PDB entry 5NJF | X-ray diffraction, 1.42 A resolution | chains A and B of the 3 polymer chains in the assembly

Chain A:
Molecule: Metalloprotease TldD
Source organism: Escherichia coli K12
Notes: EC 3.4.-.-
UniProt: P0AGG8 (TLDD_ECOLI); residue numbers follow UniProt; this construct covers 1-481
Sequence (495 residues; each row starts with the number of its first residue; numbers below 1 keep their minus sign (Met-13 is residue -13)):
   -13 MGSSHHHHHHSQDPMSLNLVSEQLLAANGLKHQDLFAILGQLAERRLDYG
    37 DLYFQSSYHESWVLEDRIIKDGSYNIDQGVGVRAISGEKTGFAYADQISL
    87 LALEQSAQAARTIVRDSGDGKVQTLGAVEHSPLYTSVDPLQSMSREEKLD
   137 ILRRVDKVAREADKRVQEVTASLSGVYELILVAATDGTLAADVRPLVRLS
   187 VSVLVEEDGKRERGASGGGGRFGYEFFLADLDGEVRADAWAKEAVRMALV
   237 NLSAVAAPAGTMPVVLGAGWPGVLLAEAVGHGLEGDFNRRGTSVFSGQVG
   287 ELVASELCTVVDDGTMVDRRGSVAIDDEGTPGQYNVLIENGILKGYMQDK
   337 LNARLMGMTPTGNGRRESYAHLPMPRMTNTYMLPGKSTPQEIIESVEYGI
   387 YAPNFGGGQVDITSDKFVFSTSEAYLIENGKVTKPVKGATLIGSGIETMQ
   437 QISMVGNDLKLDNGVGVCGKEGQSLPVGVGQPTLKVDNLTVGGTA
Unresolved in the structure: -13 to 1, 123-126
Sequence notes: initiating methionine (-13); expression tag (-12 to 0); engineered mutation Ala262 (His in P0AGG8), Asp401 (Gly in P0AGG8)
Metal / ion sites: Na+: Ser117 (shared with 1 residue of chain C); Zn2+: Glu263, His267, Cys454
From the paper describing this entry:
  - Zn2+ coordination: Glu263
  - conformationally variable residues (side-chain flip): Glu263
  - mutagenesis - H267A: decreased stability
  - catalytic residues: Glu263, Gly394, Gly455 (proposed by the authors, not directly observed)
  - mutagenesis - E270A, D272A: decreased expression

Chain B:
Molecule: Metalloprotease PmbA
Source organism: Escherichia coli K12
Notes: EC 3.4.-.-
UniProt: P0AFK0 (PMBA_ECOLI); residues 1-450 here = UniProt positions 1-450
Sequence (450 residues; row label = number of the first residue in the row):
     1 MALAMKVISQVEAQRKILEEAVSTALELASGKSDGAEVAVSKTTGISVST
    51 RYGEVENVEFNSDGALGITVYHQNRKGSASSTDLSPQAIARTVQAALDIA
   101 RYTSPDPCAGVADKELLAFDAPDLDLFHPAEVSPDEAIELAARAEQAALQ
   151 ADKRITNTEGGSFNSHYGVKVFGNSHGMLQGYCSTRHSLSSCVIAEENGD
   201 MERDYAYTIGRAMSDLQTPEWVGADCARRTLSRLSPRKLSTMKAPVIFAN
   251 EVATGLFGHLVGAIAGGSVYRKSTFLLDSLGKQILPDWLTIEEHPHLLKG
   301 LASTPFDSEGVRTERRDIIKDGILTQWLLTSYSARKLGLKSTGHAGGIHN
   351 WRIAGQGLSFEQMLKEMGTGLVVTELMGQGVSAITGDYSRGAAGFWVENG
   401 EIQYPVSEITIAGNLKDMWRNIVTVGNDIETRSNIQCGSVLLPEMKIAGQ
Unresolved in the structure: 1-6
Metal / ion sites: Na+: Ser30, Ser33

Chain A / chain B interface:
Pairs across the interface (113):
  Trp48(A) - Ile99(B)  hydrophobic
  Trp48(A) - Thr103(B)
  Glu51(A) - Tyr270(B)
  Glu51(A) - Arg271(B)  salt bridge
  Asp52(A) - Arg271(B)  salt bridge
  Asp52(A) - Lys336(B)  salt bridge
  Ile54(A) - Ser104(B)
  Ile54(A) - Pro105(B)
  Ile55(A) - Thr103(B)
  Ile55(A) - Ser104(B)  hydrogen bond (backbone-backbone)
  Lys56(A) - Lys76(B)
  Lys56(A) - Asp106(B)  salt bridge
  Lys56(A) - Tyr270(B)
  Lys56(A) - Tyr332(B)  hydrogen bond
  Asp57(A) - Lys76(B)
  Asp57(A) - Thr103(B)
  Gly58(A) - Gly77(B)
  Gly58(A) - Ser78(B)  hydrogen bond (backbone-backbone)
  Gly58(A) - Ile99(B)
  Ser59(A) - Ser78(B)
  Ser59(A) - Ile99(B)
  Tyr60(A) - Ser78(B)  hydrogen bond (backbone-backbone)
  Tyr60(A) - Ala79(B)
  Tyr60(A) - Ser80(B)  hydrogen bond (backbone-backbone)
  Tyr60(A) - Ala95(B)  hydrophobic
  Tyr60(A) - Ile99(B)
  Asn61(A) - Ser80(B)  hydrogen bond
  Ile62(A) - Ser80(B)  hydrogen bond (backbone-backbone)
  Ile62(A) - Ser81(B)
  Ile62(A) - Thr82(B)
  Asp63(A) - Thr82(B)  hydrogen bond
  Gln64(A) - Thr82(B)  hydrogen bond
  Gln64(A) - Asp83(B)
  Glu74(A) - Arg51(B)
  Glu74(A) - Glu56(B)
  Lys75(A) - Glu54(B)  salt bridge
  Lys75(A) - Val55(B)
  Lys75(A) - Glu56(B)
  Thr76(A) - Glu56(B)  hydrogen bond (backbone-backbone)
  Thr76(A) - Asn57(B)
  Thr76(A) - Val58(B)  hydrogen bond (backbone-backbone)
  Gly77(A) - Val58(B)
  Phe78(A) - Val58(B)  hydrogen bond (backbone-backbone)
  Phe78(A) - Glu59(B)
  Phe78(A) - Phe60(B)  hydrogen bond (backbone-backbone)
  Tyr80(A) - Phe60(B)
  Tyr80(A) - Asn61(B)  hydrogen bond
  Tyr80(A) - Ser62(B)  hydrogen bond (side chain-backbone)
  Tyr80(A) - Asp63(B)  hydrogen bond
  Asp82(A) - Asp63(B)
  Asp82(A) - Gly64(B)  hydrogen bond (side chain-backbone)
  Asp82(A) - Thr82(B)
  Ala95(A) - Phe60(B)
  Ile99(A) - Val55(B)  hydrophobic
  Ile99(A) - Glu56(B)
  Ile99(A) - Val58(B)  hydrophobic
  Arg101(A) - Asp135(B)  salt bridge
  Arg131(A) - Tyr102(B)
  Glu154(A) - Arg271(B)  salt bridge
  Thr156(A) - Arg271(B)
  Leu190(A) - Arg271(B)
  Arg197(A) - Lys272(B)
  Arg197(A) - Leu277(B)
  Arg197(A) - Ile384(B)
  Glu198(A) - Ile384(B)
  Glu198(A) - Thr385(B)
  Ala245(A) - Lys446(B)
  Gly246(A) - Thr241(B)
  Thr247(A) - Gly449(B)  hydrogen bond (side chain-backbone)
  Thr247(A) - Gln450(B)
  Arg276(A) - Arg51(B)  hydrogen bond (backbone-side chain)
  Arg276(A) - Glu56(B)  salt bridge
  Arg276(A) - Asn157(B)  hydrogen bond (backbone-side chain)
  Gly277(A) - Asn157(B)
  Gly277(A) - Met201(B)
  Thr278(A) - Asn157(B)
  Thr278(A) - Thr158(B)
  Thr278(A) - Ile194(B)
  Thr278(A) - Met201(B)
  Ser279(A) - Met201(B)
  Val280(A) - Met201(B)
  Leu358(A) - Glu59(B)
  Gln395(A) - Met377(B)
  Gln395(A) - Gly378(B)  hydrogen bond (side chain-backbone)
  Val396(A) - Met377(B)
  Asp397(A) - Met377(B)
  Thr399(A) - Met201(B)
  Ser400(A) - Met201(B)
  Ser400(A) - Glu202(B)
  Lys402(A) - Glu408(B)  salt bridge
  Val404(A) - Met377(B)  hydrophobic
  Val404(A) - Gly378(B)
  Val404(A) - Gly391(B)
  Ser406(A) - Gly380(B)  hydrogen bond (side chain-backbone)
  Lys423(A) - Asp387(B)
  Thr426(A) - Gly380(B)
  Thr426(A) - Ser389(B)  hydrogen bond (side chain-backbone)
  Thr426(A) - Thr410(B)
  Ile428(A) - Glu408(B)
  Ile428(A) - Ile409(B)
  Ile428(A) - Thr410(B)
  Gly429(A) - Glu408(B)
  Ser430(A) - Glu408(B)  hydrogen bond
  Thr476(A) - Lys238(B)  hydrogen bond
  Thr476(A) - Ala448(B)
  Thr476(A) - Gly449(B)  hydrogen bond (side chain-backbone)
  Val477(A) - Ala448(B)
  Gly478(A) - Ser389(B)  hydrogen bond (backbone-side chain)
  Gly478(A) - Thr410(B)
  Gly478(A) - Ala448(B)
  Gly479(A) - Ala412(B)
  Gly479(A) - Lys446(B)
  Thr480(A) - Lys446(B)
Also at the interface, not in a pair above, chain A (68 interface residues in all): Ala79, Thr98, Glu132, Arg199, Phe273, Arg275, Tyr355, Gly393, Gly394, Glu433, Ala481
Also at the interface, not in a pair above, chain B (66 interface residues in all): Glu159, Arg203, Ser273, Leu376, Gln379, Arg390, Ala392, Ser407, Gly413

In short:
68 residues of chain A and 66 residues of chain B are in contact, with 27 hydrogen bonds and 9 salt bridges.
Polar pairs include Glu51(A)-Arg271(B), Asp52(A)-Arg271(B) and Asp52(A)-Lys336(B). Glu263(A), His267(A) and
Cys454(A) form the Zn2+ site. The paper reports catalytic residues Glu263(A), Gly394(A) and Gly455(A); E270A
and D272A of chain A reduce expression.
Chain A is Metalloprotease TldD and chain B is Metalloprotease PmbA, both from Escherichia coli K12; the
structure, E. coli Microcin-processing metalloprotease TldD/E (TldD H262A mutant) with pentapeptide bound, was
determined by X-ray diffraction (same publication as 5NJ9, 5NJA, 5NJB and 5NJC).
